Entry 9BZO (electron microscopy, 4.48 A resolution (low resolution: residue-level contacts below are approximate; hydrogen-bond / salt-bridge calls are withheld)); this record covers chains A and B of the 4 polymer chains in the assembly.

== Chain A (and B) ==
Protein: Ribonucleoside-diphosphate reductase subunit alpha
Source organism: Bacillus subtilis
Notes: EC 1.17.4.1; chain B of this document is another copy of the same molecule, construct and numbering; everything in this record applies to it too
UniProt: P50620 (RIR1_BACSU); residue numbers follow UniProt; this construct covers 1-700
Chain sequence (700 residues; row label = number of the first residue in the row):
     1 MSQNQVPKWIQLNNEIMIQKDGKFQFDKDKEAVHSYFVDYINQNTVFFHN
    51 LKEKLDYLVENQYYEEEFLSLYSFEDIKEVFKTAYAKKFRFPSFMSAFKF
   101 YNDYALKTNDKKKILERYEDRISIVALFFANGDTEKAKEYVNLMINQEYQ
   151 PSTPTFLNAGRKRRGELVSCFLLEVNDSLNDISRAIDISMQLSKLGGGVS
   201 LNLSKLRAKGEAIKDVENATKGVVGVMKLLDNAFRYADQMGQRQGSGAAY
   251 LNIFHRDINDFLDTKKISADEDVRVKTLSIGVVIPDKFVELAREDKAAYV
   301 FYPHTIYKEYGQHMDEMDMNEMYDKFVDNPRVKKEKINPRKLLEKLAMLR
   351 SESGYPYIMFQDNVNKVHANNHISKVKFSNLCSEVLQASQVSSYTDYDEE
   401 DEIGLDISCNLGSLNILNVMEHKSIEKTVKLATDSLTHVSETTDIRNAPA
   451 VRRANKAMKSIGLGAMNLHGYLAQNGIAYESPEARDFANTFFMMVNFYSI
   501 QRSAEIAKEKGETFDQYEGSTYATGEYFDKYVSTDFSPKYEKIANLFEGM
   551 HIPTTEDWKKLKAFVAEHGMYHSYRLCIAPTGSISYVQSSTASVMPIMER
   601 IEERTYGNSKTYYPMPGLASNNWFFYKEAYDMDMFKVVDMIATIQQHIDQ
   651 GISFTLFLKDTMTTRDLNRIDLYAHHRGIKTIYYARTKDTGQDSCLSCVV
Unresolved in the structure: 1-5, 689-700
UniProt features mapped onto this chain:
  - active site: Asn380 (Proton acceptor), Cys382 (Cysteine radical intermediate), Glu384 (Proton acceptor)
  - binding site (substrate): Thr153, Ser169, Cys170, Gly198, Asn380 to Glu384, Pro580 to Ile584
  - site: Cys170 (Important for hydrogen atom transfer), Asp177 (Allosteric effector binding), Arg207 (Allosteric effector binding), Cys409 (Important for hydrogen atom transfer), Tyr683 (Important for electron transfer), Tyr684 (Important for electron transfer), Cys695 (Interacts with thioredoxin/glutaredoxin), Cys698 (Interacts with thioredoxin/glutaredoxin)
  - mutagenesis: His255 (H255Y: In ts-A 73; temperature-sensitive lethal mutation)
What the authors report for this chain:
  - catalytic residues: Cys170, Cys382, Cys409, Tyr684 (citing earlier work)

== Chain A / chain B interface ==
Contacting residue pairs - 59 pairs, chain A then chain B:
  Leu179(A) - Met190(B)
  Leu179(A) - Gln191(B)
  Leu179(A) - Lys194(B)
  Leu179(A) - Tyr236(B)
  Asn180(A) - Gln191(B)
  Asn180(A) - Asn447(B)
  Ile182(A) - Tyr236(B)
  Ser183(A) - Asp187(B)
  Ser183(A) - Met190(B)
  Arg184(A) - Arg184(B)
  Asp187(A) - Ser183(B)
  Met190(A) - Leu179(B)
  Met190(A) - Leu229(B)
  Gln191(A) - Leu179(B)
  Gln191(A) - Asn180(B)
  Lys194(A) - Leu179(B)
  Ile213(A) - Met240(B)
  Val216(A) - Met240(B)
  Ala219(A) - Met240(B)
  Lys221(A) - Arg235(B)
  Lys221(A) - Tyr236(B)
  Lys221(A) - Asp238(B)
  Gly225(A) - Tyr236(B)
  Val226(A) - Tyr236(B)
  Lys228(A) - Asn232(B)
  Leu229(A) - Asn232(B)
  Leu229(A) - Ala233(B)
  Leu229(A) - Tyr236(B)
  Asn232(A) - Lys228(B)
  Asn232(A) - Leu229(B)
  Asn232(A) - Asn232(B)
  Ala233(A) - Leu229(B)
  Arg235(A) - Lys221(B)
  Tyr236(A) - Ile182(B)
  Tyr236(A) - Lys221(B)
  Tyr236(A) - Gly225(B)
  Tyr236(A) - Val226(B)
  Tyr236(A) - Leu229(B)
  Asp238(A) - Lys221(B)
  Met240(A) - Ile213(B)
  Met240(A) - Ala219(B)
  Gly241(A) - Ala219(B)
  Asp396(A) - Arg446(B)
  Asp396(A) - Asn447(B)
  Tyr397(A) - Asp401(B)
  Tyr397(A) - Ile403(B)
  Tyr397(A) - Arg446(B)
  Tyr397(A) - Asn447(B)
  Tyr397(A) - Pro449(B)
  Asp398(A) - Arg452(B)
  Asp401(A) - Tyr397(B)
  Ile403(A) - Tyr397(B)
  Arg446(A) - Asp396(B)
  Arg446(A) - Tyr397(B)
  Asn447(A) - Asn180(B)
  Asn447(A) - Asp396(B)
  Asn447(A) - Tyr397(B)
  Pro449(A) - Tyr397(B)
  Arg452(A) - Asp398(B)
Other interface residues (no listed pair), chain A (38 interface residues in all): Ile186, Asn218, Gly222, Gln242, Tyr394
Other interface residues (no listed pair), chain B (37 interface residues in all): Arg163, Ile186, Lys214, Val216, Asn218, Gly222

== In short ==
Chain A and chain B form an interface of 38 and 37 residues respectively. Curated annotation (UniProt) lists 3
active-site residues, 14 substrate-binding residues and one mutagenesis site on chain A. The paper reports
catalytic residues Cys170(A), Cys382(A) and Cys409(A) among others.
Chain A and chain B are both Ribonucleoside-diphosphate reductase subunit alpha (Bacillus subtilis); the
structure, Class 50 model for combined refinement of Bacillus subtilis ribonucleotide reductase complex, was
determined by electron microscopy (same publication as 9BW3, 9BWX, 9BX2, 9BX3, 9BX6, 9BX8 and 39 further
entries).
